3KMP - chains B and C of the 4 polymer chains in the assembly; structure by X-ray diffraction, 2.70 A resolution.

Chain B:
Name: SMAD1-MH1
From: Mus musculus
UniProtKB: Q8CC31 (Q8CC31_MOUSE); residues 9-132 here = UniProt positions 9-132
Amino-acid sequence (124 residues; each row starts with the number of its first residue):
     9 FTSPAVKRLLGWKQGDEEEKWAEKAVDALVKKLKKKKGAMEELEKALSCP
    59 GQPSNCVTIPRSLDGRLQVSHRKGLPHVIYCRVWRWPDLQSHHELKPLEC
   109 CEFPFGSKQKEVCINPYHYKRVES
Unresolved in the structure: 9
Bound ions: Zn2+: Cys64, Cys109, Cys121, His126
Reported in the primary citation:
  - binding site for glycerol: Lys32, Ser78, His79
  - binding site for the 15-nt DNA strand: Lys40, Arg74, Gln76, Lys81, His101
  - binding site for the 15-nt DNA strand (chain C): Lys39, Leu71, Arg74, Leu75 to Val77, Ser78, Lys81, His101
  - specificity-determining residues: Asp35, Ala36 (citing earlier work)

Chain C:
Molecule: 15-nt DNA strand
Sequence (15 nucleotides; row label = number of the first residue in the row):
     1 ATCAGTCTAGACATA

Interface between chain B and chain C:
Contacting residue pairs - 6 pairs, chain B then chain C:
  Arg74(B) - DA4(C)  base contact
  Arg74(B) - DG5(C)  hydrogen bond to the base
  Gln76(B) - DC7(C)  base contact
  Lys81(B) - DT6(C)  base contact
  His100(B) - DC3(C)  phosphate contact
  His101(B) - DC3(C)  salt bridge to the phosphate

Summary:
Chain B and chain C each contribute 5 residues to their interface; the contacts include 1 hydrogen bond and 1
salt bridge. Among the polar pairs are Arg74(B)-DG5(C) and His101(B)-DC3(C). The paper reports a binding site
for the 15-nt DNA strand (chain C) at Lys39(B), Leu71(B) and Arg74(B) among others; a binding site for the
15-nt DNA strand at Lys40(B), Arg74(B) and Gln76(B) among others.
Chain B is SMAD1-MH1 (Mus musculus) and chain C is a 15-nt DNA strand; the structure, Crystal Structure of
SMAD1-MH1/DNA complex, was determined by X-ray diffraction.
